Entry 6BZU (X-ray diffraction, 2.70 A resolution); this record covers chains A and J of the 3 polymer chains in the assembly.

# Chain A
Protein: 19B3 Heavy Chain
Organism: Mus musculus
Sequence (223 residues; row label = number of the first residue in the row; a row labelled like 82A-82C holds insertion residues (82A, then the next letters in order)):
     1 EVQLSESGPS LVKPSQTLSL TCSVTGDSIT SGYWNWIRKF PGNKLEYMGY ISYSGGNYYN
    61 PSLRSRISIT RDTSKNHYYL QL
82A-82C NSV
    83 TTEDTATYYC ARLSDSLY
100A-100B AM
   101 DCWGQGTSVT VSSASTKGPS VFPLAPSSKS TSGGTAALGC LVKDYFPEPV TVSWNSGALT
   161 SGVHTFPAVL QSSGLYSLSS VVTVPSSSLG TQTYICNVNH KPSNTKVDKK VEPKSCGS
Not modelled in the structure: 190-191, 215-218
Disulfide bonds: Cys-22/Cys-92, Cys-140/Cys-196

# Chain J
Protein: E2 AS412 peptide
Sequence (13 residues; numbered 411 to 423; the number before each row is that of its first residue):
   411 RQLINTNGSW HIN
Not modelled in the structure: 411, 422-423

# Chain A / chain J interface
Contacting residue pairs (12; chain A residue first):
  Tyr-33(A) / Ile-414(J)
  Tyr-33(A) / Asn-415(J)  hydrogen bond (side chain-backbone)
  Tyr-50(A) / Asn-415(J)  hydrogen bond
  Tyr-50(A) / Asn-417(J)
  Tyr-53(A) / Ile-414(J)
  Asn-57(A) / Asn-417(J)
  Tyr-58(A) / Asn-417(J)
  Tyr-58(A) / Gly-418(J)
  Leu-95(A) / Trp-420(J)  hydrophobic
  Tyr-100(A) / Gln-412(J)
  Tyr-100(A) / Leu-413(J)  hydrogen bond (side chain-backbone)
  Tyr-100(A) / Trp-420(J)  hydrophobic
Other interface residues (no listed pair), chain J (8 interface residues in all): Thr-416

# In short
7 residues of chain A and 8 residues of chain J are in contact, with 3 hydrogen bonds. Polar pairs include
Tyr-33(A)/Asn-415(J), Tyr-50(A)/Asn-415(J) and Tyr-100(A)/Leu-413(J).
Here chain A is 19B3 Heavy Chain (Mus musculus) and chain J is E2 AS412 peptide. Entry 6BZU (Structure of the
Hepatitis C virus envelope glycoprotein E2 antigenic region 412-423 bound to the broadly ...) was determined
by X-ray diffraction together with 6BZY from the same study.
